PDB entry 7EBZ | electron microscopy, 3.09 A resolution | chains A and F of the 6 polymer chains in the assembly

[Chain A]
Protein: Capsid protein VP1
Source organism: Human enterovirus D68
Reference sequence: A0A097BW12 (A0A097BW12_HED68); residues 1-297 here correspond to UniProt positions 565-861 (UniProt number = residue number + 564)
Chain sequence (297 residues; numbered 1 to 297; the number before each row is that of its first residue):
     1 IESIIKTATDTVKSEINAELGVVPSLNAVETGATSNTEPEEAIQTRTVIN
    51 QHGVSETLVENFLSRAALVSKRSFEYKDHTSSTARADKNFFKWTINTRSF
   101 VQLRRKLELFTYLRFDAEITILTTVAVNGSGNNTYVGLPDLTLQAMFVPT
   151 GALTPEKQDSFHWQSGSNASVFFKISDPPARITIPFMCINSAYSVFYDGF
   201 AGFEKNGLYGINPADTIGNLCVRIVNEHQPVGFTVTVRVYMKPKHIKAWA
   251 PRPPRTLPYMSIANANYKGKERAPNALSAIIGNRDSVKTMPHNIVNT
Unresolved in the structure: 80-87, 130-134, 292-297
From the paper describing this entry:
  - conformationally variable residues (loop rearrangement): Asn206 to Gly218

[Chain F]
Protein: Fab 2H12 light chain
Source organism: Mus musculus
Notes: antibody fragment or engineered binder
Chain sequence (214 residues; each row starts with the number of its first residue):
     1 DIQMTQSPSSLSASLGERVSLTCRASQDIGSSLNWLQQEPDGTIKRLIYA
    51 TSSLDSGVPKRFSGSRSGSDYSLTISSLESEDFVDYYCLQYASFPLTFGA
   101 GTKLELKRADAAPTVSIFPPSSEQLTSGGASVVCFLNNFYPKDINVKWKI
   151 DGSERQNGVLNSWTDQDSKDSTYSMSSTLTLTKDEYERHNSYTCEATHKT
   201 STSPIVKSFNRNEC
Unresolved in the structure: 109-214
Disulfides: Cys23-Cys88

[Interface between chain A and chain F]
Residue-residue contacts (10):
  Lys205(A) - Asp1(F)  hydrogen bond (backbone-backbone)
  Asn206(A) - Asp1(F)
  Asn206(A) - Ile2(F)
  Asn206(A) - Gln27(F)  hydrogen bond (backbone-side chain)
  Gly207(A) - Gln27(F)
  Leu208(A) - Ile2(F)  hydrophobic
  Leu208(A) - Gln27(F)
  Leu208(A) - Asp28(F)
  Leu208(A) - Ser93(F)
  Asn212(A) - Gln27(F)
The authors on this interface:
  - residue pairs: Asn206(A)-Gln27(F) (hydrogen bond)
  - epitope / paratope residues, chain A: Asn206(A)
  - epitope / paratope residues, chain F: Gln27(F)

[Overview]
The chain A/chain F interface involves 5 residues from each chain; the contacts include 2 hydrogen bonds.
Polar contacts include Asn206(A)-Gln27(F) and Lys205(A)-Asp1(F). The paper describes a hydrogen bond between
Asn206(A) and Gln27(F). From the paper: epitope/paratope residues Asn206(A) and Gln27(F); conformational
variability at Asn206(A).
Chain A is Capsid protein VP1 (Human enterovirus D68) and chain F is Fab 2H12 light chain (Mus musculus); the
structure, EV-D68 in complex with 2H12 Fab (state S1), was determined by electron microscopy, deposited
together with 7EBR and 7ECY.
